PDB entry 8AC4 | electron microscopy, 2.70 A resolution | chains N and O of the 20 polymer chains in the assembly

[Chain N]
Molecule: Cytochrome b
Organism: Yarrowia lipolytica
UniProt: Q9B6D0 (CYB_YARLI); numbering as in UniProt (aligned over 1-385)
Chain sequence (385 residues; each row starts with the number of its first residue):
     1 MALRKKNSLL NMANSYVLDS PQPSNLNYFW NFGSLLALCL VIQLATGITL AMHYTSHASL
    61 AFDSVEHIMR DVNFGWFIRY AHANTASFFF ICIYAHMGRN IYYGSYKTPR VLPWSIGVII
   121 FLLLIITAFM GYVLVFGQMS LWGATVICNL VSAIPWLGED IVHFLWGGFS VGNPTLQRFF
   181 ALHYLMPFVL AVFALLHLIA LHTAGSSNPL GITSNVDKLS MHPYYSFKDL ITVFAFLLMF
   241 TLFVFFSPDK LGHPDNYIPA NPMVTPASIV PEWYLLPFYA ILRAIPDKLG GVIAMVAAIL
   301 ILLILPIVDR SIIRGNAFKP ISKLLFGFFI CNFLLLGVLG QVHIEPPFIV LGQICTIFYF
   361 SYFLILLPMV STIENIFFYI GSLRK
Disordered / not traced: 384-385
Swiss-Prot annotation at these positions:
  - binding site (heme b): His82, His96, His183, His197
  - binding site (a ubiquinone): His202
Metal / ion sites: heme Fe site 1: His82, His183; heme Fe site 2: His96, His197
Residues lining bound ligands:
  - heme (HEM), molecule 1: Trp30, Gly33, Ser34, Leu36, Ala37, Leu40, Phe89, Ile93, His96, Met97, Arg99, Asn100, Ser105, Arg110, Pro113, Trp114, Gly117, Val118, Ile120, Phe121, Ala194, His197, Leu198, Leu201, Ser206, Ser207
  - heme (HEM), molecule 2: Leu40, Gln43, Leu44, Gly47, Ile48, Leu50, Ala51, Tyr54, Val65, Arg79, His82, Ala83, Ala86, Phe89, Leu124, Thr127, Ala128, Gly131, Tyr132, Leu134, Val135, Phe180, His183, Tyr184, Pro187, Leu190, Tyr274
  - 1,2-diacyl-sn-glycero-3-phosphocholine (PC1): Asn27, Phe29, Tyr94, Ala95, Gly98, Arg99, Tyr102, Tyr103, Pro209, Leu210, Ala317, Lys323, Phe326, Gly327, Ile330, Cys331, Phe333
  - phosphatidylethanolamine (PTY), molecule 1: Ser34, Ala37, Leu38, His222, Pro223, Ser226, Phe227, Asp229, Leu230, Val233, Phe234
  - phosphatidylethanolamine (PTY), molecule 2: Ile42, Thr46, Phe74, Phe77, Phe234, Leu237, Phe240, Phe245

[Chain O]
Molecule: YALI0A17468p
Organism: Yarrowia lipolytica
UniProt: Q6CGP7 (Q6CGP7_YARLI); residue numbers follow UniProt; this construct covers 1-330
Chain sequence (330 residues; row label = number of the first residue in the row):
     1 MRRRRIGVWP ENRRVSRLWV SLSPRSCVTC PVPTNQNPPI NNHHTPILTQ MFKAIPLRQA
    61 LLGISSAVCA GATTTYYYTT KAEAMTAAEH GLHPAEYPWP QNGMLSTFDH ASLRRGYQVY
   121 KEVCAACHSL DRIAWRNLVG VTHTTDEAKA FAEELEYDDE PDDEGNPRKR PGKLADYIPG
   181 PYPNEQAARA ANQGALPPDL SLIAKARHGG ADYIFALLTG YPDEPPAGVV LAPGMNYNPY
   241 FPGGGIGMAR TLFDGVVEYE DGTPATTSQM AKDVAAFLTW AAEPEHDERK KLGLKAIIVI
   301 SAMLGLSVYI KKFKWSPIKN RKFIYNPPKN
Disordered / not traced: 1-84, 329-330
Metal / ion sites: heme c Fe: His128, Met248
Residues lining bound ligands:
  - heme c (HEC): Val119, Val123, Cys124, Cys127, His128, Asn192, Ala195, Leu196, Pro197, Pro198, Leu200, Ile203, Arg207, Tyr213, Ile214, Leu217, Leu218, Phe241, Ile246, Gly247, Met248, Thr251, Leu252, Val274, Leu278
  - phosphatidylethanolamine (PTY): Leu292, Lys295, Ala296, Val299, Ile300, Met303

[Chain N / chain O interface]
Pairs across the interface - 73 pairs, chain N then chain O:
  Ser24(N) - Trp315(O)
  Ser24(N) - Arg321(O)
  Tyr28(N) - Lys311(O)
  Phe62(N) - Arg132(O)
  Phe62(N) - Leu202(O)  hydrophobic
  Asp63(N) - Arg132(O)  salt bridge
  Glu66(N) - Arg132(O)
  Glu66(N) - Leu202(O)
  Met69(N) - Lys205(O)
  Arg70(N) - Arg132(O)
  Arg70(N) - Ile133(O)
  Arg70(N) - Ser201(O)  hydrogen bond (side chain-backbone)
  Arg70(N) - Leu202(O)
  Arg70(N) - Ala281(O)  hydrogen bond (side chain-backbone)
  Arg70(N) - Ala282(O)
  Arg70(N) - Pro284(O)
  Asp71(N) - Arg136(O)  salt bridge
  Phe74(N) - Leu292(O)  hydrophobic
  Trp76(N) - Glu285(O)
  Trp76(N) - Arg289(O)
  Trp76(N) - Leu292(O)  hydrophobic
  Tyr80(N) - Lys205(O)  hydrogen bond
  Tyr80(N) - Glu285(O)
  Asp217(N) - Arg321(O)  salt bridge
  Leu219(N) - Trp315(O)  hydrophobic
  Leu219(N) - Ile318(O)  hydrophobic
  Tyr224(N) - Lys314(O)
  Tyr224(N) - Trp315(O)  hydrogen bond (backbone-side chain)
  Tyr224(N) - Ile318(O)  hydrophobic
  Tyr225(N) - Trp315(O)
  Phe227(N) - Ile310(O)  hydrophobic
  Phe227(N) - Lys314(O)
  Lys228(N) - Lys311(O)
  Ile231(N) - Leu304(O)
  Ile231(N) - Ser307(O)
  Ile231(N) - Val308(O)  hydrophobic
  Ile231(N) - Lys311(O)
  Phe234(N) - Ile300(O)
  Phe234(N) - Met303(O)  hydrophobic
  Phe234(N) - Leu304(O)  hydrophobic
  Leu237(N) - Ile300(O)
  Leu238(N) - Ile297(O)  hydrophobic
  Leu238(N) - Ile300(O)  hydrophobic
  Leu238(N) - Ser301(O)
  Thr241(N) - Gly293(O)
  Thr241(N) - Ala296(O)
  Thr241(N) - Ile297(O)
  Thr241(N) - Ile300(O)
  Leu242(N) - Ile297(O)  hydrophobic
  Phe245(N) - Arg289(O)  hydrogen bond (backbone-side chain)
  Phe245(N) - Leu292(O)  hydrophobic
  Phe245(N) - Gly293(O)
  Phe246(N) - Met104(O)
  Phe246(N) - Arg289(O)
  Phe246(N) - Lys290(O)
  Phe246(N) - Gly293(O)
  Phe246(N) - Leu294(O)
  Phe246(N) - Ile297(O)  hydrophobic
  Pro248(N) - Arg289(O)
  Asp249(N) - Lys205(O)  salt bridge
  His253(N) - His208(O)
  Pro254(N) - Lys205(O)
  Pro254(N) - Ala206(O)
  Pro254(N) - Arg207(O)
  Pro254(N) - His208(O)
  Tyr257(N) - Leu202(O)
  Tyr257(N) - Lys205(O)  hydrogen bond
  Tyr257(N) - Ala206(O)  hydrophobic
  Ile258(N) - Ala206(O)  hydrophobic
  Ile258(N) - Arg207(O)
  His343(N) - Met85(O)  hydrogen bond
  His343(N) - His90(O)  hydrogen bond
  Glu345(N) - Met85(O)  hydrogen bond (side chain-backbone)
Other interface residues (no listed pair), chain N (37 interface residues in all): Leu230, Ala235, Val244, Pro259
Other interface residues (no listed pair), chain O (37 interface residues in all): Tyr177, Glu283

[In short]
Chain N and chain O each contribute 37 residues to their interface, with 9 hydrogen bonds and 4 salt bridges.
Polar contacts include Asp63(N)-Arg132(O), Asp71(N)-Arg136(O) and Asp217(N)-Arg321(O). One
phosphatidylethanolamine molecule is bound between chain N and chain O.
Here chain N is Cytochrome b and chain O is YALI0A17468p, both from Yarrowia lipolytica. Entry 8AC4 (Complex
III2 from Yarrowia lipolytica, apo, c-position) was determined by electron microscopy, deposited together with
8AB6, 8AB7, 8AB8, 8AB9, 8ABA, 8ABB and 11 further entries.
